PDB entry 9BEW | electron microscopy, 3.30 A resolution | chains G and L of the 18 polymer chains in the assembly

== Chain G ==
Molecule: Envelope glycoprotein gp120
From: Human immunodeficiency virus 1
Amino-acid sequence (483 residues; row label = number of the first residue in the row; note: 14 numbers in that range are skipped by the numbering (no residue carries them; nothing is unmodelled there); a row labelled like 185A-185K holds insertion residues (185A, then the next letters in order)):
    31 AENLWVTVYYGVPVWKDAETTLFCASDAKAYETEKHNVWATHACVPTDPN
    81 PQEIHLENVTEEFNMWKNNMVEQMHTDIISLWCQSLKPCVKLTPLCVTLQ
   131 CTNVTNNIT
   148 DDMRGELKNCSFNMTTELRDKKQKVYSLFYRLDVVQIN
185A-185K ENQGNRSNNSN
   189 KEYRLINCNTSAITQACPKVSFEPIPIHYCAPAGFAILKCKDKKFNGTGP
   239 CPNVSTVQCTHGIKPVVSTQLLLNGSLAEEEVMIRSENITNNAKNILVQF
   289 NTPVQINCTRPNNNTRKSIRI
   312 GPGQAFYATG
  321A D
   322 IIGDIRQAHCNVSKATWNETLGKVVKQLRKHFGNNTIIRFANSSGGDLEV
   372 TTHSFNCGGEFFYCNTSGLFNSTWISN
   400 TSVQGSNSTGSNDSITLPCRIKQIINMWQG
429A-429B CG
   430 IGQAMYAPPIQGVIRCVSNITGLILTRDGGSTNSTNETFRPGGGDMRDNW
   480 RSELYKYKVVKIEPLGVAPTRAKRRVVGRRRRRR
Not modelled in the structure: 31-32, 61-64, 148-149, 185A-185K, 400-410, 506-513
Disulfides: Cys54-Cys74, Cys113-Cys429A, Cys119-Cys205, Cys126-Cys196, Cys131-Cys157, Cys218-Cys247, Cys228-Cys239, Cys296-Cys331, Cys378-Cys445, Cys385-Cys418
Glycans and other covalent adducts: N-acetylglucosamine (NAG) linked to Asn88, Asn133, Asn156, Asn160, Asn197, Asn234, Asn241, Asn262, Asn276, Asn295, Asn301, Asn339, Asn355, Asn363, Asn386, Asn392, Asn448; glycan linked to Asn332

== Chain L ==
Molecule: 10-1074 light chain
From: Homo sapiens
Notes: fragment: Fab
Amino-acid sequence (214 residues; numbered 6 to 213 plus 6 insertion-coded residues; the number before each row is that of its first residue; a row labelled like 66A-66C holds insertion residues (66A, then the next letters in order)):
     6 SYVRPLSVALGETARISCGRQALGSRAVQWYQHRPGQAPILLIYNNQDRP
    56 SGIPERFSGTP
66A-66C DIN
    67 FGTRATLTISGVEAGDEADYYCHMWDSRS
95A-95C GFS
    96 WSFGGATRLTVLGQPKAAPSVTLFPPSSEELQANKATLVCLISDFYPGAV
   146 TVAWKADSSPVKAGVETTTPSKQSNNKYAASSYLSLTPEQWKSHRSYSCQ
   196 VTHEGSTVEKTVAPTECS
Not modelled in the structure: 6, 109-213
Disulfides: Cys23-Cys88

== Chain G / chain L interface ==
Residue-residue contacts (11; chain G residue first):
  Asn136(G) - Arg94(L)
  Asn137(G) - Ser93(L)
  Asp321A(G) - Arg94(L)  salt bridge
  Ile322(G) - Arg94(L)  hydrogen bond (backbone-side chain)
  Gly324(G) - Leu28(L)
  Gly324(G) - Phe67(L)
  Gly324(G) - Arg94(L)
  Asp325(G) - Gly29(L)
  Asp325(G) - Ser30(L)  hydrogen bond (side chain-backbone)
  Asp325(G) - Ser93(L)  hydrogen bond
  Ile326(G) - Arg94(L)
Also at the interface, not in a pair above, chain G (8 interface residues in all): Ile323
Also at the interface, not in a pair above, chain L (7 interface residues in all): Ser95

== Summary ==
The interface between chain G and chain L involves 8 residues on one side and 7 on the other, with 3 hydrogen
bonds and 1 salt bridge. Polar pairs include Asp321A(G)-Arg94(L), Ile322(G)-Arg94(L) and Asp325(G)-Ser30(L).
Chain G is Envelope glycoprotein gp120 (Human immunodeficiency virus 1) and chain L is 10-1074 light chain
(Homo sapiens); the structure, Cryo-EM structure of the HIV-1 BG505 IDL Env trimer in complex with 3BNC117 and
10-1074 Fabs, was determined by electron microscopy together with 9BER and 9BF6 from the same study.
